Entry 7Z8N (X-ray diffraction, 2.64 A resolution); this record covers chains A and B of the 4 polymer chains in the assembly.

# Chain A (and B)
Protein: Histidine kinase
Organism: Pseudomonas aeruginosa PAO1
Notes: EC 2.7.13.3; chain B of this document is another copy of the same molecule, construct and numbering; everything in this record applies to it too
UniProtKB: G3XD98 (G3XD98_PSEAE); residue numbers follow UniProt; this construct covers 220-512
Amino-acid sequence (317 residues; numbered 196 to 512; the number before each row is that of its first residue):
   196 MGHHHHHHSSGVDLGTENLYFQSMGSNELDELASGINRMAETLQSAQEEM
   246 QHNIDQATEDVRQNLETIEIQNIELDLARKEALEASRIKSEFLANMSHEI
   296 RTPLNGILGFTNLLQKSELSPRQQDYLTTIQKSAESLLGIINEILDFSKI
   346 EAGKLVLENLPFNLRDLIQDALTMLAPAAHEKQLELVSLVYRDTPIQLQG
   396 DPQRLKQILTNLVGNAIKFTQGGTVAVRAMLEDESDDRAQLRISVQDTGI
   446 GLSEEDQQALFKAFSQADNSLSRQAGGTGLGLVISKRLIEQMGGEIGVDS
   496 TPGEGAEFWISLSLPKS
Not modelled in the structure: 196-220
Sequence notes: initiating methionine (196); expression tag (197-219)
Modified residues: Mse-196, Mse-219 (selenomethionine); Mse-234, Mse-245, Mse-291, Mse-369, Mse-425, Mse-487 (selenomethionine; parent Met)
Bound ions: Ca2+ near Gly-500 (its only coordinating residue here)
Reported in the primary citation:
  - post-translational modification sites: His-293 (proposed by the authors, not directly observed)
  - self-association interface (contacts with another copy of this molecule); pairs are residue here / residue on that copy: Asn-259/Asn-259, Gln-266/Gln-266
  - mutagenesis - N410D: abolished catalytic activity (citing earlier work)
  - mutagenesis - N410D: abolished signaling

# Interface between chain A and chain B
Residue-residue contacts (17):
  Glu-223(A) with Gln-251(B), hydrogen bond; Asp-255(B)
  Glu-226(A) with Glu-244(B); Asn-248(B)
  Leu-227(A) with Mse-245(B), hydrophobic; Asn-248(B)
  Gly-230(A) with Mse-245(B)
  Ile-231(A) with Mse-245(B)
  Mse-234(A) with Leu-238(B), hydrophobic; Ala-241(B), hydrophobic; Mse-245(B)
  Leu-238(A) with Leu-238(B), hydrophobic
  Glu-244(A) with Glu-226(B)
  Mse-245(A) with Leu-227(B), hydrophobic
  Asn-248(A) with Glu-223(B); Glu-226(B)
  Gln-251(A) with Glu-223(B)
Interface residues without a listed pair, chain A (13 interface residues in all): Ile-249, Asp-255
Interface residues without a listed pair, chain B (13 interface residues in all): Mse-234, Gln-242, Ile-249

# In short
The chain A/chain B interface involves 13 residues from each chain, with 1 hydrogen bond. The hydrogen-bonded
pair is Glu-223(A)/Gln-251(B). The paper reports that N410D of chain A abolishes catalytic activity; a
modification site at His-293(A).
Chain A and chain B are both Histidine kinase (Pseudomonas aeruginosa PAO1); the structure, GacS histidine
kinase from Pseudomonas aeruginosa, was determined by X-ray diffraction together with 7QZ2 and 7QZO from the
same study.
